Entry 1ZZR (X-ray diffraction, 2.05 A resolution); this record covers chains A and B.

[Chain A (and B)]
Name: Nitric-oxide synthase, brain
From: Rattus norvegicus
Notes: EC 1.14.13.39; chain B of this document is another copy of the same molecule, construct and numbering; everything in this record applies to it too
Reference sequence: P29476 (NOS1_RAT); residues 299-718 here = UniProt positions 299-718
Amino-acid sequence (420 residues; row label = number of the first residue in the row):
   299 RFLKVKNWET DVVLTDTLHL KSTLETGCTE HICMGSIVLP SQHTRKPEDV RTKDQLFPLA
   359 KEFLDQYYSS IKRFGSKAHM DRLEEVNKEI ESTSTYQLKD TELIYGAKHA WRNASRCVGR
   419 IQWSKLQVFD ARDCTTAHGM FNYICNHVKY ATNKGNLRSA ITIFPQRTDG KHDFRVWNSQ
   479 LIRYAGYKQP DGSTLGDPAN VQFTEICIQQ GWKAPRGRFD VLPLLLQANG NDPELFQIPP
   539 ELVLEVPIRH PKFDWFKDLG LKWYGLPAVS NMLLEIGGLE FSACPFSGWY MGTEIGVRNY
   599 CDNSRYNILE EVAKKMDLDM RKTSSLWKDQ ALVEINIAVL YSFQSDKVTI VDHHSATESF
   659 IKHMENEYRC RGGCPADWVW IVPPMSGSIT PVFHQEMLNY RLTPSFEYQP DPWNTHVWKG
Disordered / not traced: 339-349, 717-718 (chain B: 339-347)
Differences from the reference sequence: engineered mutation Val336 (Met in P29476), Asn597 (Asp in P29476)
UniProt features mapped onto this chain:
  - binding site ((6R)-L-erythro-5,6,7,8-tetrahydrobiopterin): Ser334, Val677, Trp678, Phe691
  - binding site (heme b): Cys415, Tyr706
  - binding site (L-arginine): Gln478, Trp587, Tyr588, Glu592
  - mutagenesis: Tyr588 (Y588F: No decrease in nitric-oxide synthase activity; Y588H: 50% decrease of nitric-oxide synthase activity; Y588S: 30% decrease of nitric-oxide synthase activity)
Metal / ion sites: Zn2+: Cys326, Cys331 (shared with Cys326(B), Cys331(B) of chain B); heme Fe near Cys415 (its only coordinating residue here)
Residues lining bound ligands:
  - DP9 (L-n(omega)-nitroarginine-(4R)-amino-L-proline amide): Gln478, Arg481, Pro565, Val567, Phe584, Ser585, Gly586, Trp587, Tyr588, Glu592, Trp678, Tyr706
  - tetrahydrobiopterin (H4B), molecule 1: Trp306, Trp676, Phe691, His692, Gln693, Glu694
  - tetrahydrobiopterin (H4B), molecule 2: Ser334, Val336, Arg596, Val677, Trp678
  - heme (HEM): Trp409, Ala412, Arg414, Cys415, Val416, Gly417, Gln420, Leu424, Ser457, Met570, Phe584, Ser585, Gly586, Trp587, Met589, Glu592, Val649, Trp678, Phe704, Tyr706
  - trifluoroacetic acid (TFA): Val416, Gly417, Ile419, Gln420, Trp587, Val649, Ser653, Ala654, Ser657

[How chain A and chain B interact]
Contacting residue pairs - 120 pairs, chain A then chain B:
  Leu301(A) - Ile330(B)  hydrophobic
  Trp306(A) - Val336(B)
  Glu307(A) - Asn601(B)
  Glu307(A) - Ser602(B)  hydrogen bond (backbone-side chain)
  Ser320(A) - His329(B)
  Glu323(A) - Glu328(B)
  Thr324(A) - Thr327(B)  hydrogen bond (side chain-backbone)
  Thr324(A) - Glu328(B)  hydrogen bond (backbone-backbone)
  Thr324(A) - His329(B)
  Thr324(A) - Ile330(B)
  Thr324(A) - Cys331(B)
  Cys326(A) - Cys326(B)  hydrophobic
  Cys326(A) - Thr327(B)
  Cys326(A) - Glu328(B)
  Cys326(A) - Cys331(B)  hydrophobic
  Thr327(A) - Thr324(B)  hydrogen bond (backbone-side chain)
  Thr327(A) - Cys326(B)
  Glu328(A) - Glu323(B)
  Glu328(A) - Thr324(B)  hydrogen bond (backbone-backbone)
  Glu328(A) - Cys326(B)  hydrogen bond (backbone-backbone)
  Glu328(A) - Glu328(B)
  His329(A) - Ser320(B)
  His329(A) - Thr321(B)  hydrogen bond (side chain-backbone)
  His329(A) - Leu322(B)
  His329(A) - Thr324(B)
  His329(A) - Tyr698(B)
  Ile330(A) - Leu301(B)  hydrophobic
  Ile330(A) - His317(B)
  Ile330(A) - Thr324(B)
  Ile330(A) - Leu696(B)  hydrophobic
  Ile330(A) - Asn697(B)
  Ile330(A) - Tyr698(B)  hydrophobic
  Cys331(A) - Cys326(B)  hydrophobic
  Cys331(A) - Cys331(B)  hydrophobic
  Cys331(A) - Leu696(B)
  Cys331(A) - Asn697(B)  hydrogen bond (backbone-backbone)
  Met332(A) - Leu301(B)  hydrophobic
  Met332(A) - Leu696(B)  hydrophobic
  Ser334(A) - Trp676(B)
  Ser334(A) - Glu694(B)
  Ser334(A) - Met695(B)  hydrogen bond (side chain-backbone)
  Ile335(A) - Glu694(B)
  Ile335(A) - Met695(B)
  Val336(A) - Trp306(B)
  Val336(A) - Glu694(B)  hydrogen bond (backbone-side chain)
  Leu337(A) - Trp306(B)  hydrophobic
  Val595(A) - Ser686(B)
  Arg596(A) - Ser686(B)
  Arg596(A) - Phe691(B)
  Arg596(A) - His692(B)
  Asp600(A) - His692(B)  salt bridge
  Asn601(A) - Glu307(B)
  Leu607(A) - Ile687(B)  hydrophobic
  Lys620(A) - Gln642(B)
  Thr621(A) - Asp650(B)  hydrogen bond
  Ser622(A) - Leu638(B)
  Ser622(A) - Gln642(B)  hydrogen bond
  Ser622(A) - Asp650(B)
  Ser623(A) - Ile635(B)
  Leu624(A) - Val631(B)
  Leu624(A) - Asn634(B)
  Leu624(A) - Ile635(B)  hydrophobic
  Leu624(A) - Leu638(B)  hydrophobic
  Leu624(A) - His651(B)
  Asp627(A) - His651(B)  salt bridge
  Asp627(A) - His652(B)  salt bridge
  Asp627(A) - Met683(B)
  Asp627(A) - Ser684(B)  hydrogen bond
  Gln628(A) - Val631(B)
  Gln628(A) - Glu632(B)  hydrogen bond
  Gln628(A) - Ile635(B)
  Val631(A) - Asp627(B)
  Val631(A) - Gln628(B)
  Val631(A) - Val631(B)  hydrophobic
  Glu632(A) - Gln628(B)  hydrogen bond
  Asn634(A) - Leu624(B)
  Ile635(A) - Ser623(B)
  Ile635(A) - Leu624(B)  hydrophobic
  Ile635(A) - Gln628(B)
  Leu638(A) - Ser622(B)
  Leu638(A) - Leu624(B)  hydrophobic
  Gln642(A) - Ser622(B)  hydrogen bond
  Asp650(A) - Thr621(B)  hydrogen bond
  Asp650(A) - Ser622(B)
  His651(A) - Leu624(B)
  His651(A) - Asp627(B)  salt bridge
  His652(A) - Thr621(B)
  His652(A) - Leu624(B)
  His652(A) - Asp627(B)  salt bridge
  Trp676(A) - Ser334(B)
  Trp676(A) - Val677(B)  hydrophobic
  Val677(A) - Trp676(B)  hydrophobic
  Pro682(A) - Ser684(B)
  Pro682(A) - Gly685(B)  hydrogen bond (backbone-backbone)
  Pro682(A) - Ser686(B)  hydrogen bond (backbone-backbone)
  Met683(A) - Asp627(B)
  Ser684(A) - Asp627(B)  hydrogen bond
  Ser684(A) - Pro682(B)
  Ser684(A) - Met683(B)
  Ser684(A) - Ser684(B)
  Gly685(A) - Pro682(B)  hydrogen bond (backbone-backbone)
  Ser686(A) - Val595(B)
  Ser686(A) - Arg596(B)
  Ser686(A) - Pro682(B)  hydrogen bond (backbone-backbone)
  Ile687(A) - Leu607(B)  hydrophobic
  Ile687(A) - Leu630(B)  hydrophobic
  Phe691(A) - Arg596(B)
  His692(A) - Arg596(B)
  His692(A) - Asp600(B)  salt bridge
  Glu694(A) - Ser334(B)
  Glu694(A) - Ile335(B)
  Glu694(A) - Val336(B)  hydrogen bond (side chain-backbone)
  Met695(A) - Ser334(B)  hydrogen bond (backbone-side chain)
  Met695(A) - Ile335(B)
  Leu696(A) - Ile330(B)  hydrophobic
  Leu696(A) - Cys331(B)
  Leu696(A) - Met332(B)  hydrophobic
  Asn697(A) - Ile330(B)
  Asn697(A) - Cys331(B)  hydrogen bond (backbone-backbone)
  Tyr698(A) - His329(B)
Interface residues without a listed pair, chain A (62 interface residues in all): Val303, His317, Thr321, Leu322, Gly333, Ser602, Lys626, Leu630, Ser653
Interface residues without a listed pair, chain B (62 interface residues in all): Val303, Gly333, Leu337, Lys626, Ser653, Gln693

[In short]
Chain A and chain B each contribute 62 residues to their interface; the contacts include 25 hydrogen bonds and
6 salt bridges. Polar pairs include Asp600(A)-His692(B), Asp627(A)-His651(B) and Asp627(A)-His652(B). Ligands
of chain A: heme, tetrahydrobiopterin, compound DP9 and trifluoroacetic acid.
Both chains are Nitric-oxide synthase, brain (Rattus norvegicus). Entry 1ZZR (Rat nNOS D597N/M336V double
mutant with L-N(omega)-Nitroarginine-(4R)-amino-L-proline amide bound) was determined by X-ray diffraction
(same publication as 1ZZQ, 1ZZS, 1ZZT and 1ZZU).
